PDB entry 5VGX | X-ray diffraction, 2.15 A resolution | chain A

== Chain A ==
Name: Botulinum neurotoxin type A
Organism: Clostridium botulinum
Notes: EC 3.4.24.69
UniProtKB: P10845 (BXA1_CLOBO); residues 1-425 here = UniProt positions 1-425
Chain sequence (441 residues; row label = number of the first residue in the row; numbers below 1 keep their minus sign (His-15 is residue -15)):
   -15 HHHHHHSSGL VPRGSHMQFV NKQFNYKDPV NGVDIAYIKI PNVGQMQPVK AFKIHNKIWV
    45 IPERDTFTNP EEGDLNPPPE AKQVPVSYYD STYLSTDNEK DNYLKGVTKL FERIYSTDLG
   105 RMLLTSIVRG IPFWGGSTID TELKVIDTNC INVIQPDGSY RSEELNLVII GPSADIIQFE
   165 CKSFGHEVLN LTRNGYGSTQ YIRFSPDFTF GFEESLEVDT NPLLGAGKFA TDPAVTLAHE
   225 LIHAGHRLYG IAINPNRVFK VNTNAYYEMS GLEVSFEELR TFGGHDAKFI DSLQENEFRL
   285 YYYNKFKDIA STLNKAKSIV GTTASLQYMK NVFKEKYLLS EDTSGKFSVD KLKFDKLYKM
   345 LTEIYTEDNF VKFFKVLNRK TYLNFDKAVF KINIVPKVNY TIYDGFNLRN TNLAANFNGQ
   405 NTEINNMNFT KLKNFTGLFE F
Not modelled in the structure: -15 to 1, 423-425
Construct notes: expression tag (-15 to 0); engineered mutation Gln2 (Pro in P10845)
Bound ions: Hg2+ near Cys165 (its only coordinating residue here)
From the paper describing this entry:
  - Hg2+ coordination: Cys165
  - mutagenesis - C165S: decreased binding to Hg2+
  - mutagenesis - M106A, C134A, M344A: unchanged binding to copper

== Overview ==
The paper reports that C165S reduces binding to Hg2+; Hg2+ coordination by Cys165; 4 substitutions were tested
in all.
Chain A is Botulinum neurotoxin type A (Clostridium botulinum); the structure, Structure of the C. botulinum
neurotoxin serotype A with Hg bound, was determined by X-ray diffraction, deposited together with 5VGV.
